Entry 8J56 (X-ray diffraction, 3.50 A resolution); this record covers chains B and E of the 6 polymer chains in the assembly.

# Chain B (and E)
Molecule: Flagellar transcriptional regulator FlhD
Source organism: Cupriavidus necator
Notes: chain E of this document is another copy of the same molecule, construct and numbering; everything in this record applies to it too
UniProtKB: A0A7W4VD94 (A0A7W4VD94_9BURK); residues 1-105 here correspond to UniProt positions 30-134 (UniProt number = residue number + 29)
Sequence (111 residues; row label = number of the first residue in the row; numbers below 1 keep their minus sign (Gly-5 is residue -5)):
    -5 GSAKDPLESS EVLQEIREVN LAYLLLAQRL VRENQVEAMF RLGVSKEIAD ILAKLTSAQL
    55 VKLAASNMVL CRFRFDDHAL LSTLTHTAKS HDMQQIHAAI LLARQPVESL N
Disordered / not traced: -5 to 0, 82-83, 104-105 (chain E: -5 to 2, 81-85, 102-105)
Differences from the reference sequence: expression tag (-5 to 0); conflict Leu104 (Ile133 in A0A7W4VD94)

# Chain B / chain E interface
Pairs across the interface - 12 pairs, chain B then chain E:
  Glu12(B) - Ala52(E)
  Leu15(B) - Ser51(E)
  Leu15(B) - Val55(E)  hydrophobic
  Ala16(B) - Ser51(E)
  Leu19(B) - Ser51(E)
  Gln22(B) - Arg23(E)  hydrogen bond
  Arg23(B) - Ala47(E)  hydrogen bond (side chain-backbone)
  Ser51(B) - Ala16(E)
  Ser51(B) - Leu19(E)
  Ser51(B) - Arg23(E)
  Leu54(B) - Leu19(E)  hydrophobic
  Val55(B) - Leu15(E)  hydrophobic
Interface residues without a listed pair, chain B (10 interface residues in all): Thr50
Interface residues without a listed pair, chain E (11 interface residues in all): Glu12, Gln22, Leu54

# Overview
The interface between chain B and chain E involves 10 residues on one side and 11 on the other; the contacts
include 2 hydrogen bonds. Polar contacts include Gln22(B)-Arg23(E) and Arg23(B)-Ala47(E).
Both chains are Flagellar transcriptional regulator FlhD (Cupriavidus necator). Entry 8J56 (Crystal structure
of the FlhDC complex from Cupriavidus necator) was determined by X-ray diffraction.
